Entry 2IBU (X-ray diffraction, 1.90 A resolution); this record covers chains C and D of the 4 polymer chains in the assembly.

== Chain C (and D) ==
Protein: Acetyl-CoA acetyltransferase
From: Homo sapiens
Notes: EC 2.3.1.9; chain D of this document is another copy of the same molecule, construct and numbering; everything in this record applies to it too
UniProtKB: P24752 (THIL_HUMAN); residue numbers follow UniProt; this construct covers 34-427
Sequence (395 residues; each row starts with the number of its first residue):
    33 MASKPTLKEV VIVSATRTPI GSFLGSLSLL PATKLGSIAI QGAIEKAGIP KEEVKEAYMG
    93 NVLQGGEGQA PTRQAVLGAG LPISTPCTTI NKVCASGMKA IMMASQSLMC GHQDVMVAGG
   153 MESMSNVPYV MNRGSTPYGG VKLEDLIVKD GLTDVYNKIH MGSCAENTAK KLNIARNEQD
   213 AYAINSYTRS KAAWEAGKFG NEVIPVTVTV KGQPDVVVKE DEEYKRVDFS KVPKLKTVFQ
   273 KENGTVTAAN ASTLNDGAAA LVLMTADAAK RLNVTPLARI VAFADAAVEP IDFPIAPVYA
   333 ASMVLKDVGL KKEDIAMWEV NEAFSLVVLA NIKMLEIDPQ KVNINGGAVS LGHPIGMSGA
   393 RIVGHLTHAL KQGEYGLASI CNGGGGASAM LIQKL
Disordered / not traced: 33-34
Construct notes: initiating methionine (33); engineered mutation A34 (Val in P24752); modified residue (126)
Modified positions: C126 (s-hydroxycysteine; CSO)
Residues lining bound ligands: coenzyme A (COA): C126, L184, H192, M193, Y219, R258, V259, D260, K263, V264, L267, V270, F271, A280, A281, A283, S284, T285, L286, F325, A355, F356, H385, I387

== Interface between chain C and chain D ==
Pairs across the interface (148):
  S35(C) with K40(D), hydrogen bond (backbone-side chain)
  P37(C) with T38(D); K40(D); M141(D); C142(D)
  T38(C) with P37(D); T38(D), hydrogen bond (backbone-backbone)
  L39(C) with L39(D), hydrophobic; C142(D)
  K40(C) with S35(D), hydrogen bond (side chain-backbone)
  F55(C) with R165(D)
  E88(C) with K131(D), salt bridge; D317(D)
  Y90(C) with K131(D), hydrogen bond; M135(D); Q138(D)
  Q96(C) with Q96(D); N123(D), hydrogen bond; D182(D)
  G97(C) with D182(D)
  G98(C) with L178(D); K181(D), hydrogen bond (backbone-side chain); D182(D), hydrogen bond (backbone-side chain)
  E99(C) with D182(D)
  G100(C) with K181(D); D182(D), hydrogen bond (backbone-side chain)
  Q101(C) with V125(D); K181(D); D182(D); G183(D), hydrogen bond (side chain-backbone); T185(D); D186(D); V187(D); M193(D), hydrogen bond; G415(D); G416(D), hydrogen bond (side chain-backbone)
  A102(C) with V125(D), hydrophobic
  R105(C) with Y188(D), hydrogen bond (backbone-side chain); A319(D); V320(D), hydrogen bond (side chain-backbone); G416(D), hydrogen bond (side chain-backbone)
  Q106(C) with V187(D); Y188(D), hydrogen bond (backbone-side chain)
  L109(C) with Y188(D)
  I115(C) with A319(D); V320(D); E321(D)
  S116(C) with A319(D)
  T117(C) with A319(D)
  P118(C) with D317(D)
  C119(C) with K124(D)
  T120(C) with I122(D); N123(D); K124(D); K131(D)
  T121(C) with I122(D); N123(D), hydrogen bond (backbone-backbone)
  I122(C) with T120(D); T121(D); M135(D), hydrophobic
  N123(C) with Q96(D), hydrogen bond; T120(D); T121(D), hydrogen bond (backbone-backbone)
  K124(C) with C119(D); T120(D)
  V125(C) with Q101(D); A102(D), hydrophobic
  K131(C) with E88(D), salt bridge; Y90(D); T120(D)
  M135(C) with Y90(D); I122(D), hydrophobic; M135(D), hydrophobic
  Q138(C) with Y90(D); S139(D); C142(D); H144(D), hydrogen bond
  S139(C) with Q138(D), hydrogen bond
  M141(C) with P37(D); C142(D), hydrophobic; H144(D)
  C142(C) with P37(D); L39(D); Q138(D); M141(D), hydrophobic; C142(D), hydrophobic
  G143(C) with P37(D)
  H144(C) with Q138(D), hydrogen bond; M141(D); F315(D)
  M156(C) with R165(D)
  S157(C) with R165(D)
  V159(C) with R165(D), hydrogen bond (backbone-side chain)
  P160(C) with V162(D), hydrophobic; M163(D)
  Y161(C) with Y161(D); V162(D); M163(D), hydrogen bond (backbone-backbone); R165(D), hydrogen bond
  V162(C) with P160(D), hydrophobic; Y161(D); V162(D), hydrophobic
  M163(C) with P160(D); Y161(D), hydrogen bond (backbone-backbone); L175(D), hydrophobic
  N164(C) with Y161(D)
  R165(C) with F55(D); S157(D); V159(D), hydrogen bond (side chain-backbone); Y161(D), hydrogen bond; D177(D), salt bridge; I179(D)
  L175(C) with M163(D), hydrophobic
  D177(C) with R165(D), salt bridge
  L178(C) with G98(D)
  I179(C) with R165(D)
  K181(C) with G98(D); G100(D); Q101(D)
  D182(C) with Q96(D); G97(D); G98(D), hydrogen bond (side chain-backbone); E99(D), hydrogen bond (side chain-backbone); G100(D), hydrogen bond (side chain-backbone); Q101(D)
  G183(C) with Q101(D), hydrogen bond (backbone-side chain)
  T185(C) with Q101(D)
  D186(C) with Q101(D)
  V187(C) with Q101(D); Q106(D)
  Y188(C) with R105(D); Q106(D), hydrogen bond (side chain-backbone); L109(D)
  M193(C) with Q101(D), hydrogen bond
  F315(C) with H144(D)
  D317(C) with E88(D); P118(D)
  A319(C) with R105(D); I115(D); S116(D)
  V320(C) with R105(D), hydrogen bond (backbone-side chain); I115(D)
  E321(C) with I115(D)
  P322(C) with L109(D), hydrophobic
  G415(C) with Q101(D); A102(D)
  G416(C) with Q101(D), hydrogen bond (backbone-side chain); R105(D), hydrogen bond (backbone-side chain)
Also at the interface, not in a pair above, chain C (72 interface residues in all): L56, V94, P103, L184, A318, G417
Also at the interface, not in a pair above, chain D (72 interface residues in all): L56, V94, P103, T117, G143, M156, N164, L184, A318, P322, G417

== Overview ==
Chain C and chain D each contribute 72 residues to their interface, with 36 hydrogen bonds and 4 salt bridges.
Polar contacts include E88(C)-K131(D), R165(C)-D177(D) and S35(C)-K40(D). Bound to chain C: coenzyme A.
Chain C and chain D are both Acetyl-CoA acetyltransferase (Homo sapiens); the structure, Crystallographic and
kinetic studies of human mitochondrial acetoacetyl-CoA thiolase (T2): the importance of potassium and chloride
..., was determined by X-ray diffraction (same publication as 2IB7, 2IB8, 2IB9, 2IBW and 2IBY).
